Entry 8UAS (X-ray diffraction, 2.20 A resolution); this record covers chains I and J of the 12 polymer chains in the assembly.

# Chain I (and J)
Molecule: Rhodococcus ruber Alcohol Dehydrogenase Chain A
From: Rhodococcus ruber
Notes: chain J of this document is another copy of the same molecule, construct and numbering; everything in this record applies to it too
Sequence (365 residues; each row starts with the number of its first residue; numbers below 1 keep their minus sign (Met-19 is residue -19)):
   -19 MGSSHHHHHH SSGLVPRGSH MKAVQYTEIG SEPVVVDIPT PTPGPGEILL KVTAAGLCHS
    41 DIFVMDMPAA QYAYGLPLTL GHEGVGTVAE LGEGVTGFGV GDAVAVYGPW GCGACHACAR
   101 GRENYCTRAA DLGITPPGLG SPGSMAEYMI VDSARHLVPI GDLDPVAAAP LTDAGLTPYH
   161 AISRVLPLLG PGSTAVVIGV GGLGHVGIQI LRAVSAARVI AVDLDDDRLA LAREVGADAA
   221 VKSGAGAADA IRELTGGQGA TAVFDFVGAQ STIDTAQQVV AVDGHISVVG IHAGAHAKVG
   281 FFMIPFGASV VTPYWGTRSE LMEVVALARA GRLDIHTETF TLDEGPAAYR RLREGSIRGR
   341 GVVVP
Not modelled in the structure: -19 to -4
Metal / ion sites: Zn2+ site 1: Cys38, His62, Glu63, Asp153; Zn2+ site 2: Cys92, Cys95, Cys98, Cys106; Na+ near Thr255 (its only coordinating residue here)
Small-molecule neighbours: W3O (1-[3-[tert-butyl(dimethyl)silyl]oxypropyl]pyridine-3-carboxamide): Ser40, Phe43, His62, Leu119, Asp153, Thr157, Leu183, Val269, Ile271, Pro293, Tyr294, Trp295

# Chain I / chain J interface
Contacting residue pairs (10):
  His316(I) with Thr319(J), hydrogen bond
  Glu318(I) with Glu318(J)
  Thr319(I) with His316(J), hydrogen bond
  Thr321(I) with Arg338(J)
  Glu324(I) with Arg338(J), salt bridge
  Arg331(I) with Glu318(J), salt bridge; Arg331(J)
  Arg338(I) with Thr319(J); Thr321(J); Glu324(J), salt bridge
Interface residues without a listed pair, chain I (8 interface residues in all): Phe320
Interface residues without a listed pair, chain J (8 interface residues in all): Phe320

# In short
The chain I/chain J interface involves 8 residues from each chain, with 2 hydrogen bonds and 3 salt bridges.
Polar contacts include Glu324(I)-Arg338(J), Arg331(I)-Glu318(J) and His316(I)-Thr319(J). Ligands of chain I:
compound W3O. The Zn2+ site 1 is built by Cys38(I), His62(I), Glu63(I) and Asp153(I).
Chain I and chain J are both Rhodococcus ruber Alcohol Dehydrogenase Chain A (Rhodococcus ruber); the
structure, Rhodococcus ruber Alcohol Dehydrogenase NADH Biomimetic Complex - Compound 1a, was determined by
X-ray diffraction (same publication as 8UAR and 8UAT).
